Entry 7SK3 (electron microscopy, 3.80 A resolution); this record covers chains E and F of the 6 polymer chains in the assembly.

== Chain E ==
Name: CID24 Fab light chain
Source organism: Homo sapiens
Notes: antibody fragment or engineered binder
Amino-acid sequence (215 residues; numbered 1 to 215; the number before each row is that of its first residue):
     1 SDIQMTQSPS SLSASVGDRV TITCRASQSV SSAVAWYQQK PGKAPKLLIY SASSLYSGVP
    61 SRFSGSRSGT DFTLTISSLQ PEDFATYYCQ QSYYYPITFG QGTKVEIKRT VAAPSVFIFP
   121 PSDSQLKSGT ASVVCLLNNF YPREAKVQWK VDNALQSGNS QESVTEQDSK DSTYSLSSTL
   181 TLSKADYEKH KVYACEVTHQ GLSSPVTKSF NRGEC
Not modelled in the structure: 1-2, 109-215
Disulfides: Cys24-Cys89

== Chain F ==
Name: CID24 Fab heavy chain
Source organism: Homo sapiens
Notes: antibody fragment or engineered binder
Amino-acid sequence (238 residues; numbered 1 to 238; the number before each row is that of its first residue):
     1 EISEVQLVES GGGLVQPGGS LRLSCAASGF NISSSSIHWV RQAPGKGLEW VASISPSYGY
    61 TSYADSVKGR FTISADTSKN TAYLQMNSLR AEDTAVYYCA RVSYWDWTWG WSKYEGMDYW
   121 GQGTLVTVSS ASTKGPSVFP LAPSSKSTSG GTAALGCLVK DYFPEPVTVS WNSGALTSGV
   181 HTFPAVLQSS GLYSLSSVVT VPSSSLGTQT YICNVNHKPS NTKVDKKVEP KSCDKTHT
Not modelled in the structure: 1-4, 130-238
Disulfides: Cys25-Cys99

== Chain E / chain F interface ==
Residue-residue contacts (25):
  Ser31(E) with Tyr114(F), hydrogen bond
  Ser32(E) with Tyr114(F)
  Ala33(E) with Tyr114(F), hydrophobic
  Tyr37(E) with Gly116(F); Met117(F), hydrogen bond (side chain-backbone); Trp120(F), hydrophobic
  Gln39(E) with Gln42(F), hydrogen bond
  Ala44(E) with Gly121(F)
  Pro45(E) with Trp120(F)
  Leu47(E) with Gly116(F); Met117(F)
  Ser51(E) with Lys113(F); Tyr114(F), hydrogen bond (backbone-backbone)
  Ser54(E) with Lys113(F)
  Tyr56(E) with Asp118(F); Tyr119(F)
  Gln90(E) with Met117(F)
  Tyr95(E) with His38(F); Ser53(F); Ser62(F)
  Pro96(E) with Trp50(F), hydrophobic; Tyr63(F)
  Ile97(E) with His38(F); Trp50(F)
  Phe99(E) with Leu48(F), hydrophobic
Other interface residues (no listed pair), chain E (21 interface residues in all): Lys43, Tyr50, Tyr88, Ser92, Gln101
Other interface residues (no listed pair), chain F (22 interface residues in all): Lys46, Gly47, Ala64, Asp65, Tyr98, Glu115, Gln122

== Overview ==
21 residues of chain E face 22 of chain F across their interface; the contacts include 4 hydrogen bonds. Polar
pairs include Ser31(E)-Tyr114(F), Tyr37(E)-Met117(F) and Gln39(E)-Gln42(F).
Chain E is CID24 Fab light chain and chain F is CID24 Fab heavy chain, both from Homo sapiens; the structure,
Cryo-EM structure of ACKR3 in complex with CXCL12, an intracellular Fab, and an extracellular Fab, was
determined by electron microscopy (same publication as 7SK4, 7SK5, 7SK6, 7SK7, 7SK8 and 7SK9).
